Entry 8DPF (electron microscopy, 2.84 A resolution); this record covers chains B and C of the 5 polymer chains in the assembly.

[Chain B]
Protein: G-alpha subunit q (Gi2-mini-Gq chimeric)
From: Homo sapiens
Chain sequence (246 residues; numbered 1 to 246; the number before each row is that of its first residue):
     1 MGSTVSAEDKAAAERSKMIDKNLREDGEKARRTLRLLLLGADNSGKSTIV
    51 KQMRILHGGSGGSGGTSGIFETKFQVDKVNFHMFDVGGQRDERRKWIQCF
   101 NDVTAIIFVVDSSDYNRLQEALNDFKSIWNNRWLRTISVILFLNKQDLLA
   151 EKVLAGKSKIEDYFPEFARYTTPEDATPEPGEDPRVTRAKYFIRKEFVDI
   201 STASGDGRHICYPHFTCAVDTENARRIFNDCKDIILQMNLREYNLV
Disordered / not traced: 1-4, 52-67, 88-92

[Chain C]
Protein: Guanine nucleotide-binding protein G(I)/G(S)/G(T) subunit beta-1
From: Homo sapiens
UniProt: P62873 (GBB1_HUMAN); residues 2-340 here = UniProt positions 2-340
Chain sequence (358 residues; numbered -17 to 340; the number before each row is that of its first residue; numbers below 1 keep their minus sign (Met-17 is residue -17)):
   -17 MHHHHHHLEVLFQGPGSSGSELDQLRQEAEQLKNQIRDARKACADATLSQ
    33 ITNNIDPVGRIQMRTRRTLRGHLAKIYAMHWGTDSRLLVSASQDGKLIIW
    83 DSYTTNKVHAIPLRSSWVMTCAYAPSGNYVACGGLDNICSIYNLKTREGN
   133 VRVSRELAGHTGYLSCCRFLDDNQIVTSSGDTTCALWDIETGQQTTTFTG
   183 HTGDVMSLSLAPDTRLFVSGACDASAKLWDVREGMCRQTFTGHESDINAI
   233 CFFPNGNAFATGSDDATCRLFDLRADQELMTYSHDNIICGITSVSFSKSG
   283 RLLLAGYDDFNCNVWDALKADRAGVLAGHDNRVSCLGVTDDGMAVATGSW
   333 DSFLKIWN
Disordered / not traced: -17 to 4
Construct notes: expression tag (-17 to 1)
UniProt features mapped onto this chain:
  - modified residue: Ser2 (N-acetylserine), His266 (Phosphohistidine)
  - natural variant: Leu30 (L30F: In MRD42; uncertain significance), Arg52 (R52G: In MRD42), Gly64 (G64V: In MRD42), Asp76 (D76E: In MRD42; D76G: In MRD42), Gly77 (G77S: In MRD42), Lys78 (K78R: In MRD42), Ile80 (I80N: In MRD42; I80T: In MRD42), His91 (H91R: In MRD42; uncertain significance), Ala92 (A92T: In MRD42), Pro94 (P94S: In MRD42), Leu95 (L95P: In MRD42), Arg96 (R96L: In MRD42), 5 further natural variant entries in UniProt

[Interface between chain B and chain C]
Contacting residue pairs (28):
  Arg15(B) - Val90(C)  hydrogen bond (side chain-backbone)
  Arg15(B) - His91(C)
  Ser16(B) - Asn88(C)
  Ser16(B) - Lys89(C)  hydrogen bond (side chain-backbone)
  Ile19(B) - Lys89(C)
  Asp20(B) - Lys89(C)  salt bridge
  Leu23(B) - Leu55(C)
  Leu23(B) - Lys78(C)
  Leu23(B) - Lys89(C)
  Asp26(B) - Lys78(C)
  Gly27(B) - Leu55(C)
  Gly68(B) - Leu117(C)
  Ile69(B) - Trp99(C)
  Ile69(B) - Leu117(C)  hydrophobic
  Phe84(B) - Trp99(C)
  Lys95(B) - Tyr145(C)
  Lys95(B) - Cys204(C)
  Lys95(B) - Asp228(C)  salt bridge
  Lys95(B) - Asn230(C)
  Lys95(B) - Asp246(C)  salt bridge
  Trp96(B) - Leu117(C)  hydrophobic
  Cys99(B) - Tyr59(C)
  Cys99(B) - Trp99(C)
  Cys99(B) - Leu117(C)  hydrophobic
  Phe100(B) - Trp99(C)  hydrophobic
  Asn101(B) - Lys57(C)
  Asn101(B) - Trp332(C)
  Trp133(B) - Arg314(C)
Interface residues without a listed pair, chain B (21 interface residues in all): Ala12, Ala13, Arg35, Gln98, Asp102
Interface residues without a listed pair, chain C (24 interface residues in all): Arg52, Gly53, Ile80, Ala92, Asn119, Asp186, Asp290

[In short]
21 residues of chain B face 24 of chain C across their interface; the contacts include 2 hydrogen bonds and 3
salt bridges. Polar pairs include Asp20(B)-Lys89(C), Lys95(B)-Asp228(C) and Lys95(B)-Asp246(C).
Chain B is G-alpha subunit q (Gi2-mini-Gq chimeric) and chain C is Guanine nucleotide-binding protein
G(I)/G(S)/G(T) subunit beta-1, both from Homo sapiens; the structure, Cryo-EM structure of the 5HT2C receptor
(INI isoform) bound to lorcaserin, was determined by electron microscopy, deposited together with 8DPG, 8DPH
and 8DPI.
